7NM8 - chain AAA; structure by X-ray diffraction, 1.70 A resolution.

== Chain AAA ==
Name: Antimycin pathway standalone ketoreductase, AntM
From: Streptomyces albus
Amino-acid sequence (286 residues; numbered 1 to 286; the number before each row is that of its first residue):
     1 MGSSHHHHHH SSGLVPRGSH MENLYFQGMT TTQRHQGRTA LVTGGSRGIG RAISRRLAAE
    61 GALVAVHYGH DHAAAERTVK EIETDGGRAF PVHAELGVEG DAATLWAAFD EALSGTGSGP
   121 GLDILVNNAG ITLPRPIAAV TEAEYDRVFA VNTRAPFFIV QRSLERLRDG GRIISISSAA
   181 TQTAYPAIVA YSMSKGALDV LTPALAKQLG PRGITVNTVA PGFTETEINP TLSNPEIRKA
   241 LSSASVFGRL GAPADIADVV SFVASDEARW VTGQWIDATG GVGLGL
Disordered / not traced: 1-31, 229-231, 286
Ligand contacts: NADPH (NDP; NADPH dihydro-nicotinamide-adenine-dinucleotide phosphate): Gly44, Gly45, Ser46, Arg47, Gly48, Ile49, Gly50, His67, Tyr68, Gly69, His70, Asp71, Ala94, Glu95, Leu96, Asn128, Ala129, Gly130, Ile131, Arg147, Val151, Ile176, Ser177, Ser178, Tyr191, Lys195, Pro221, Gly222, Phe223, Thr224, Thr226

== In short ==
Chain AAA binds NADPH.
Chain AAA is Antimycin pathway standalone ketoreductase, AntM (Streptomyces albus); the structure, The crystal
structure of the antimycin pathway standalone ketoreductase, AntM, in complex with NADPH, was determined by
X-ray diffraction together with 7NM7 from the same study.
